Entry 9BIO (electron microscopy, 2.83 A resolution); this record covers chains B and A of the 18 polymer chains in the assembly.

# Chain B (and A)
Protein: Envelope glycoprotein gp41
From: Human immunodeficiency virus 1
Notes: chain A of this document is another copy of the same molecule, construct and numbering; everything in this record applies to it too
UniProt: I6NF57 (I6NF57_9HIV1); residues 512-664 here correspond to UniProt positions 506-658 (UniProt number = residue number - 6)
Sequence (170 residues; each row starts with the number of its first residue):
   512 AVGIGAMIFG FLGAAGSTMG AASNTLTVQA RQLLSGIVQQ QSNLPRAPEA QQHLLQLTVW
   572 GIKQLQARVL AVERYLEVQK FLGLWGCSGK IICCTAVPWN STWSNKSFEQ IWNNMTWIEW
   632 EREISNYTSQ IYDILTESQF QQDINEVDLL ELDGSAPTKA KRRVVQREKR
Disordered / not traced: 512-516, 555-563, 662-681
Construct notes: conflict N535 (Ile529 in I6NF57), P556 (Leu550 in I6NF57), P559 (Ile553 in I6NF57), E588 (Lys582 in I6NF57), V589 (Asp583 in I6NF57), C605 (Thr599 in I6NF57), F651 (Asn645 in I6NF57), I655 (Arg649 in I6NF57), V658 (Lys652 in I6NF57); expression tag (665-681)
Cystine bridges: C598-C604
Glycans and other covalent adducts: N-acetylglucosamine (NAG) linked to N611, N616, N637; glycan linked to N625

# Chain B / chain A interface
Pairs across the interface (30):
  S534(B) with F651(A)
  N535(B) with F651(A)
  L537(B) with F651(A), hydrophobic
  T538(B) with T647(A); F651(A)
  R542(B) with K591(A)
  L545(B) with L587(A), hydrophobic; K591(A)
  S546(B) with K591(A)
  Q550(B) with E584(A), hydrogen bond; R585(A)
  L565(B) with I573(A), hydrophobic
  Q567(B) with Q577(A)
  L568(B) with I573(A), hydrophobic
  R579(B) with L581(A); E584(A), salt bridge
  V583(B) with L587(A), hydrophobic
  Y586(B) with K591(A)
  L587(B) with L587(A), hydrophobic
  G600(B) with G594(A); G597(A); S599(A); Q650(A)
  K601(B) with D654(A); E657(A), salt bridge
  I602(B) with F651(A), hydrophobic; D654(A), hydrogen bond (backbone-side chain)
  I603(B) with D654(A); I655(A), hydrophobic; V658(A), hydrophobic
Interface residues without a listed pair, chain B (25 interface residues in all): T536, A541, L576, V580, S599, C605
Interface residues without a listed pair, chain A (25 interface residues in all): L576, V580, V583, E588, Q590, L595, D644, E648

# In short
Chain B and chain A each contribute 25 residues to their interface, with 2 hydrogen bonds and 2 salt bridges.
Polar contacts include R579(B)-E584(A), K601(B)-E657(A) and Q550(B)-E584(A). N-acetylglucosamine is covalently
linked to N611(B), N616(B) and N637(B).
Chain B and chain A are both Envelope glycoprotein gp41 (Human immunodeficiency virus 1); the structure,
Structure of VRC44.01 Fab in complex with 3BNC117-purified C1080.c3 RnS SOSIP.664 HIV-1 Env trimer, was
determined by electron microscopy.
